4GHH - chains B and D of the 4 polymer chains in the assembly; structure by X-ray diffraction, 1.55 A resolution.

Chain B (and D):
Protein: Homoprotocatechuate 2,3-dioxygenase
Organism: Brevibacterium fuscum
Notes: EC 1.13.11.15; chain D of this document is another copy of the same molecule, construct and numbering; everything in this record applies to it too
Reference sequence: Q45135 (Q45135_9MICO); residue numbers follow UniProt; this construct covers 1-365
Sequence (365 residues; row label = number of the first residue in the row):
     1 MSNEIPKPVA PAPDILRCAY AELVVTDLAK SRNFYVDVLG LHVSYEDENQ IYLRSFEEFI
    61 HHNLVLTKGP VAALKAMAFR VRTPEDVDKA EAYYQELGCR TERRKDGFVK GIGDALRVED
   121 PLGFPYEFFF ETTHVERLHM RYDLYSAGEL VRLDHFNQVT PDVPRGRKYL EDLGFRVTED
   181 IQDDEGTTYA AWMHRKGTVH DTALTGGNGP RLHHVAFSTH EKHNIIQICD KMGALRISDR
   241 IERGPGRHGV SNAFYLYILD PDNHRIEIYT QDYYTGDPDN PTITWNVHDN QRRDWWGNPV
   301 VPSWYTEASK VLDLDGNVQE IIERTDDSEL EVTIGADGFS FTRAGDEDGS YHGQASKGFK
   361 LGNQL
Disordered / not traced: 1-2, 363-365 (chain D: 1-3, 363-365)
Bound ions: Fe2+: His155, His214, Glu267; Ca2+: Asp184, Glu185
From the paper describing this entry:
  - binding site for 4-nitrocatechol: Tyr257
  - catalytic residues: His200 (citing earlier work)
  - catalytic residues: Tyr257 (proposed by the authors, not directly observed)

Chain B / chain D interface:
Residue-residue contacts (81; chain B residue first):
  Lys222(B) with Ile226(D)
  Ile226(B) with Lys222(D); Ile226(D), hydrophobic; Phe254(D), hydrophobic; Trp296(D), hydrophobic
  Cys229(B) with Trp296(D)
  Asp230(B) with Arg247(D), salt bridge; Trp295(D), hydrogen bond (backbone-side chain); Trp296(D), hydrogen bond
  Gly233(B) with Gln291(D), hydrogen bond (backbone-side chain); Trp295(D)
  Ala234(B) with Trp295(D)
  Arg236(B) with Trp285(D); Asp289(D), salt bridge; Gln291(D); Thr342(D), hydrogen bond (side chain-backbone); Arg343(D), hydrogen bond (backbone-side chain)
  Ser238(B) with Gln291(D), hydrogen bond; Trp295(D); Trp296(D); Thr342(D); Lys357(D), hydrogen bond (backbone-side chain)
  Asp239(B) with Thr342(D); Arg343(D), salt bridge; Gly349(D); Tyr351(D)
  Ile241(B) with Trp296(D), hydrophobic; Lys357(D), hydrogen bond (backbone-side chain)
  Glu242(B) with Lys357(D)
  Gly244(B) with Asn298(D), hydrogen bond (backbone-side chain)
  Pro245(B) with Trp296(D)
  Arg247(B) with Asp230(D), salt bridge
  Phe254(B) with Ile226(D), hydrophobic
  Trp285(B) with Arg236(D)
  Asp289(B) with Arg236(D), salt bridge
  Gln291(B) with Gly233(D), hydrogen bond (side chain-backbone); Arg236(D); Ser238(D), hydrogen bond
  Trp295(B) with Asp230(D), hydrogen bond (side chain-backbone); Gly233(D); Ala234(D); Ser238(D)
  Trp296(B) with Ile226(D), hydrophobic; Cys229(D); Asp230(D), hydrogen bond; Ser238(D); Ile241(D), hydrophobic; Pro245(D)
  Asn298(B) with Gly244(D), hydrogen bond (side chain-backbone)
  Pro299(B) with Phe359(D), hydrophobic
  Val300(B) with Phe359(D)
  Val301(B) with Lys357(D); Phe359(D), hydrophobic
  Pro302(B) with Gly358(D)
  Thr342(B) with Arg236(D), hydrogen bond (backbone-side chain); Ser238(D); Asp239(D)
  Arg343(B) with Arg236(D), hydrogen bond (side chain-backbone); Ile237(D); Asp239(D), salt bridge
  Gly349(B) with Asp239(D)
  Gln354(B) with Gly362(D)
  Lys357(B) with Ser238(D), hydrogen bond (side chain-backbone); Ile241(D), hydrogen bond (side chain-backbone); Val301(D)
  Gly358(B) with Pro302(D); Leu361(D); Gly362(D), hydrogen bond (backbone-backbone)
  Phe359(B) with Pro299(D), hydrophobic; Val301(D), hydrophobic; Phe359(D), hydrophobic; Lys360(D); Gly362(D)
  Lys360(B) with Phe359(D); Lys360(D), hydrogen bond (backbone-backbone); Leu361(D); Gly362(D)
  Leu361(B) with Lys360(D)
  Gly362(B) with Gln354(D); Gly358(D), hydrogen bond (backbone-backbone); Lys360(D)
Also at the interface, not in a pair above, chain B (41 interface residues in all): Met232, Ile237, Gly297, Asp348, Tyr351, Ala355
Also at the interface, not in a pair above, chain D (40 interface residues in all): Glu242, Gly297, Val300, Asp348, Ala355

In short:
41 residues of chain B and 40 residues of chain D are in contact; the contacts include 21 hydrogen bonds and 6
salt bridges. Polar contacts include Asp230(B)-Arg247(D), Arg236(B)-Asp289(D) and Asp239(B)-Arg343(D). The
Fe2+ site is built by His155(B), His214(B) and Glu267(B). The paper reports catalytic residues His200(B) and
Tyr257(B); a binding site for 4-nitrocatechol at Tyr257(B).
Both chains are Homoprotocatechuate 2,3-dioxygenase (Brevibacterium fuscum). Entry 4GHH (Structure of
Homoprotocatechuate 2,3-Dioxygenase from B.fuscum in complex with 4-Nitrocatechol at 1.55 Ang resolution) was
determined by X-ray diffraction together with 4GHC, 4GHD, 4GHE, 4GHF and 4GHG from the same study.
